3ZRJ - chains A and X; structure by X-ray diffraction, 1.94 A resolution.

[Chain A]
Molecule: Clpb protein
From: Vibrio cholerae
Notes: fragment: n-domain, residues 2-159
UniProt: A1EKV2 (A1EKV2_VIBCH); residues 2-159 here = UniProt positions 2-159
Chain sequence (171 residues; each row starts with the number of its first residue; numbers below 1 keep their minus sign (Met-11 is residue -11)):
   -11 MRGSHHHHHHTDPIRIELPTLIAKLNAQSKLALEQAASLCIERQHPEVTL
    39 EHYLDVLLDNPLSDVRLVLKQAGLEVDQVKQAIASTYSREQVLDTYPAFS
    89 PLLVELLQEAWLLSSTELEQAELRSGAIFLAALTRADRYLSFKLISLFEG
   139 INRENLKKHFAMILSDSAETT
Disordered / not traced: -11 to -4, 81-82, 159
Sequence notes: expression tag (-11 to 1)

[Chain X]
Molecule: VIPB
UniProt: Q9KN57 (Q9KN57_VIBCH); residues 15-28 here = UniProt positions 15-28
Chain sequence (20 residues; each row starts with the number of its first residue):
    12 KKWAQGSLLDEIMAQTRCKK
Disordered / not traced: 12-15, 30-31
Sequence notes: expression tag (12-14, 29-31)
Disulfide bonds: Cys29 forms a disulfide with the same residue of a neighbouring copy of this chain

[How chain A and chain X interact]
Contacting residue pairs - 22 pairs, chain A then chain X:
  Leu6(A) - Met24(X)  hydrophobic
  Leu6(A) - Thr27(X)
  Pro7(A) - Met24(X)  hydrophobic
  Ile10(A) - Met24(X)  hydrophobic
  Glu22(A) - Leu20(X)
  Ala25(A) - Ile23(X)  hydrophobic
  Ser26(A) - Leu19(X)
  Ile29(A) - Leu19(X)  hydrophobic
  Ile29(A) - Ile23(X)  hydrophobic
  Thr83(A) - Gln26(X)
  Tyr84(A) - Leu19(X)  hydrophobic
  Tyr84(A) - Glu22(X)
  Tyr84(A) - Gln26(X)  hydrogen bond (backbone-side chain)
  Pro85(A) - Ile23(X)
  Pro85(A) - Gln26(X)
  Ala86(A) - Ile23(X)
  Ala86(A) - Gln26(X)
  Ala86(A) - Thr27(X)
  Phe87(A) - Leu20(X)  hydrophobic
  Phe87(A) - Ile23(X)  hydrophobic
  Phe87(A) - Thr27(X)  hydrogen bond (backbone-side chain)
  Val92(A) - Thr27(X)
Also at the interface, not in a pair above, chain A (16 interface residues in all): Lys18, Leu21, Val36

[Summary]
The interface between chain A and chain X involves 16 residues on one side and 7 on the other; the contacts
include 2 hydrogen bonds. Polar pairs include Tyr84(A)-Gln26(X) and Phe87(A)-Thr27(X).
Here chain A is Clpb protein (Vibrio cholerae) and chain X is VIPB. Entry 3ZRJ (Complex of ClpV N-domain with
VipB peptide) was determined by X-ray diffraction, deposited together with 3ZRI.
